6YTJ - chain AAA; structure by X-ray diffraction, 2.79 A resolution.

[Chain AAA]
Name: Mg-chelatase subunit ChlH
Organism: Synechocystis sp. PCC 6803
UniProtKB: P73020 (P73020_SYNY3); residues 1-1331 here = UniProt positions 1-1331
Amino-acid sequence (1351 residues; each row starts with the number of its first residue; numbers below 1 keep their minus sign (Met-19 is residue -19)):
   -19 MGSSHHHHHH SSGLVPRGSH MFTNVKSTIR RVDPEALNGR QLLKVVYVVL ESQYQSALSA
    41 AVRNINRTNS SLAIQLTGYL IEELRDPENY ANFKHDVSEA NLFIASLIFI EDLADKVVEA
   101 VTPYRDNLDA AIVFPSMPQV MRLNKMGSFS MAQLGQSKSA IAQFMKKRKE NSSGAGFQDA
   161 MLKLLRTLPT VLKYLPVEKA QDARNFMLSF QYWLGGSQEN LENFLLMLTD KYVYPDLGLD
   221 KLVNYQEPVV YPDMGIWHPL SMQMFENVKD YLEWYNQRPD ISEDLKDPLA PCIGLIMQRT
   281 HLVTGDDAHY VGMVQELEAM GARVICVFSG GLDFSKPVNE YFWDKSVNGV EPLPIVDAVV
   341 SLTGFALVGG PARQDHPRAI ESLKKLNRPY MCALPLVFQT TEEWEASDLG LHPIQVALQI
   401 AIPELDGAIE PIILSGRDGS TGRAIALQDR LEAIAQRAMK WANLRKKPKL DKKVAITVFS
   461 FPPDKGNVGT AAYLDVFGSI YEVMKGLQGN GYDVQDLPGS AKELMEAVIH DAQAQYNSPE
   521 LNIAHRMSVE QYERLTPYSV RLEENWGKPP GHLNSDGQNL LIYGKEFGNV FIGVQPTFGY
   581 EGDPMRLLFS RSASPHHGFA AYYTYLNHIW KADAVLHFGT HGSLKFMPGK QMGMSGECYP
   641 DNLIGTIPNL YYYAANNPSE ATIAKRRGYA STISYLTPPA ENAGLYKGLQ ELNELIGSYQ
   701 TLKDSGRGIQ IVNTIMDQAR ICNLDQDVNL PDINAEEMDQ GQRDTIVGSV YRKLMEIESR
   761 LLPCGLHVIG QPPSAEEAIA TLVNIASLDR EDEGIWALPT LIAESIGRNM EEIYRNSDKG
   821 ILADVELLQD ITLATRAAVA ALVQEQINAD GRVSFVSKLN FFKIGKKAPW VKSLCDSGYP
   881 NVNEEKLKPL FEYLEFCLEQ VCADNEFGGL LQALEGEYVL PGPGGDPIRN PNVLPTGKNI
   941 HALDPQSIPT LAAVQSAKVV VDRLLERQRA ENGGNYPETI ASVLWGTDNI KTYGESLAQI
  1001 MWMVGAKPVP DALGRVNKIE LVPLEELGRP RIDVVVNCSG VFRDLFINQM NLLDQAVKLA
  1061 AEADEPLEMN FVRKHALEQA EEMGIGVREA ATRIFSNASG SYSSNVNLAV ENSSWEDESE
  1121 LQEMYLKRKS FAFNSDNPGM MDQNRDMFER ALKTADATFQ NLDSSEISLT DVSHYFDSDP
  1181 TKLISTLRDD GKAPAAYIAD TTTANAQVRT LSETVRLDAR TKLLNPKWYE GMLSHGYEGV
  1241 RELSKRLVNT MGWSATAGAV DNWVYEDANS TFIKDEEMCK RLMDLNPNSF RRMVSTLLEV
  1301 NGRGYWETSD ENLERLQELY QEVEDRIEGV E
Not modelled in the structure: -19 to 0, 134-157, 220-231, 325-331, 350-352, 380-391, 415-423, 465-469, 627-639, 1331
Sequence notes: initiating methionine (-19); expression tag (-18 to 0); engineered mutation Lys625 (Glu in P73020)
From the paper describing this entry:
  - conformationally variable residues (loop rearrangement, side-chain flip): Phe618 to Pro640
  - mutagenesis - E625K, E660H, E660Q, E660R, E660W, R667A, R667E, R667K: abolished catalytic activity
  - mutagenesis - R667A (Kd 9.26 uM), T987A, D988A, K991A (Kd 4.53 uM), S1039A, V1041A, K1129A: decreased binding to DIX
  - mutagenesis - Y653T, E660D, T987A, D988A, K991A, S1039A, V1041A, S1103A, K1129A, S1178A: decreased catalytic activity
  - mutagenesis - D1177A: increased catalytic activity
  - mutagenesis - H1174V: unchanged catalytic activity
  - mutagenesis - Y653T (Kd=2.15+/-1.40 uM), E660D (Kd = 3.05 uM), E660W (Kd = 0.30 uM), H1174V (Kd= 0.77), D1177A: unchanged binding to DIX
  - catalytic residues: Glu660

[Overview]
The paper reports the catalytic residue Glu660; Y653T, E660D and T987A, among others, reduce catalytic
activity; 20 substitutions were tested in all.
Chain AAA is Mg-chelatase subunit ChlH (Synechocystis sp. PCC 6803); the structure, Magnesium chelatase H
subunit (ChlH) E625K variant from Synechocystis sp.PCC6803, was determined by X-ray diffraction (same
publication as 6YS9, 6YSG, 6YT0 and 6YTN).
